Entry 6MUB (X-ray diffraction, 2.50 A resolution); this record covers chains L and K of the 4 polymer chains in the assembly.

== Chain L (and K) ==
Protein: Fab 2G12, light chain
Organism: Homo sapiens
Notes: chain K of this document is another copy of the same molecule, construct and numbering; everything in this record applies to it too
UniProt: P0DOX7 (IGK_HUMAN); residues 110-213 carry their UniProt numbers (104 of 213 residues fall inside the UniProt entry; the rest is not from it)
Sequence (213 residues; row label = number of the first residue in the row):
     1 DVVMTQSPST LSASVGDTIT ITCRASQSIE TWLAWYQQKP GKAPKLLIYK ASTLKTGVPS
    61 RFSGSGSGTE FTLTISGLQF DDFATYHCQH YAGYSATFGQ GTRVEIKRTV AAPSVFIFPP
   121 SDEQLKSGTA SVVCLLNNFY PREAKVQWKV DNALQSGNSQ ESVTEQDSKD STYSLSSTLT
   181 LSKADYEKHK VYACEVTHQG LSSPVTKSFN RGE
Not modelled in the structure: 213 (chain K: fully traced)
Disulfides: Cys23-Cys88, Cys134-Cys194

== How chain L and chain K interact ==
Contacting residue pairs - 5 pairs, chain L then chain K:
  Lys126(L) - Lys183(K)
  Ser127(L) - Ser127(K)
  Ser127(L) - Gly128(K)
  Gly128(L) - Ser127(K)
  Lys183(L) - Lys126(K)

== In short ==
The chain L/chain K interface involves 4 residues from each chain.
Both chains are Fab 2G12, light chain (Homo sapiens). Entry 6MUB (Anti-HIV-1 Fab 2G12 + Man5 re-refinement)
was determined by X-ray diffraction (same publication as 6MSY, 6MNF and 6MU3).
